1RQ3 - chains A and D of the 4 polymer chains in the assembly; structure by X-ray diffraction, 1.91 A resolution.

[Chain A]
Name: Hemoglobin alpha chain
From: Homo sapiens
UniProt: P69905 (HBA_HUMAN); numbering as in UniProt (aligned over 1-141)
Amino-acid sequence (141 residues; numbered 1 to 141; the number before each row is that of its first residue):
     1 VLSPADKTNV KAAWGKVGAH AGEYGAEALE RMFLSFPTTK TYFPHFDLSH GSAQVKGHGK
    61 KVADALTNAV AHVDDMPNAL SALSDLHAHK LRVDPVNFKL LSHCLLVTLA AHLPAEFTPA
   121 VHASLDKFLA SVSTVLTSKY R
Ion coordination: heme Fe near His87 (its only coordinating residue here)
Residues lining bound ligands: heme (HEM): Met32, Thr39, Tyr42, Phe43, His45, Phe46, His58, Lys61, Val62, Ala65, Leu66, Leu83, His87, Leu91, Val93, Asn97, Phe98, Leu101, Leu105, Val132, Leu136
UniProt features mapped onto this chain:
  - site: Lys61 (Not glycated)
  - natural variant: Asp6 (A6D: In J-Toronto; this construct carries the variant), Ala13 (A13D: In J-Paris 1/J-Aljezur), Glu27 (A27E: In Shenyang; this construct carries the variant), Lys61 (K61N: In Zambia; deletion: In Clinic), Asp64 (A64D: In Pontoise; this construct carries the variant), Asp75 (D75A: In Lille; D75G: In Chapel Hill; D75N: In G-Pest), Ala111 (A111D: In Petah Tikva)

[Chain D]
Name: Hemoglobin beta chain
From: Homo sapiens
UniProt: P68871 (HBB_HUMAN); residue numbers follow UniProt; this construct covers 1-146
Amino-acid sequence (146 residues; numbered 1 to 146; the number before each row is that of its first residue):
     1 VHLTPEEKSA VTALWGKVNV DEVGGEALGR LLVVYPWTQR FFESFGDLST PDAVMGNPKV
    61 KAHGKKVLGA FSDGLAHLDN LKGTFATLSE LHCDKLHVDP ENFRLLGNVL VCVLAHHFGK
   121 EFTPPVQAAY QKVVAGVANA LAHKYH
Ion coordination: heme Fe near His92 (its only coordinating residue here)
Residues lining bound ligands: heme (HEM): Leu31, Thr38, Phe41, Phe42, Phe45, His63, Lys66, Val67, Ala70, Phe71, Phe85, Leu88, Leu91, His92, Leu96, Val98, Asn102, Phe103, Leu106, Val137, Leu141
UniProt features mapped onto this chain:
  - natural variant: Leu3 (H3L: In Graz; this construct carries the variant), Glu7 (E7A: In G-Makassar; E7K: In Hb C; E7Q: In Machida; E7V: In SKCA), Lys8 (E8K: In G-Siriraj; this construct carries the variant), Val11 (A11V: In Iraq-Halabja; this construct carries the variant), Gly16 (W16G: In Randwick; this construct carries the variant), Val23 (E23V: In D-Granada; this construct carries the variant), Gly24 (V24G: In Miyashiro; this construct carries the variant), Gly25 (G25D: In Moscva; G25R: In Riverdale-Bronx; G25V: In Savannah), Leu32 (L32P: In Yokohama), Val33 (L33V: In Muscat; this construct carries the variant), Arg40 (Q40R: In Tianshui; this construct carries the variant), Phe42 (F42Y: In Mequon; deletion: In Bruxelles), 11 further natural variant entries in UniProt

[Interface between chain A and chain D]
Pairs across the interface (25; chain A residue first):
  Pro37(A) - His146(D)
  Thr38(A) - Pro100(D)
  Lys40(A) - His146(D)  hydrogen bond (side chain-backbone)
  Thr41(A) - His97(D)
  Thr41(A) - Asp99(D)
  Tyr42(A) - Arg40(D)
  Tyr42(A) - Asp99(D)  hydrogen bond
  Pro44(A) - His97(D)
  Leu91(A) - Arg40(D)  hydrogen bond (backbone-side chain)
  Arg92(A) - Trp37(D)
  Arg92(A) - Arg40(D)  hydrogen bond (backbone-side chain)
  Arg92(A) - Glu43(D)  salt bridge
  Asp94(A) - Trp37(D)  hydrogen bond
  Asp94(A) - Asp99(D)
  Asp94(A) - Glu101(D)
  Asp94(A) - Leu105(D)
  Pro95(A) - Trp37(D)
  Val96(A) - Glu101(D)
  Asn97(A) - Asp99(D)
  Tyr140(A) - Pro36(D)
  Tyr140(A) - Trp37(D)  hydrophobic
  Arg141(A) - Val34(D)  hydrogen bond (side chain-backbone)
  Arg141(A) - Tyr35(D)
  Arg141(A) - Pro36(D)
  Arg141(A) - Trp37(D)
Also at the interface, not in a pair above, chain D (15 interface residues in all): Gln39, Val98, Tyr145

[Summary]
14 residues of chain A and 15 residues of chain D are in contact; the contacts include 6 hydrogen bonds and 1
salt bridge. Polar pairs include Arg92(A)-Glu43(D), Lys40(A)-His146(D) and Tyr42(A)-Asp99(D). Ligands of chain
A: heme. Ligands of chain D: heme.
Here chain A is Hemoglobin alpha chain and chain D is Hemoglobin beta chain, both from Homo sapiens. Entry
1RQ3 (Crystallographic Analysis of the Interaction of Nitric Oxide with Quaternary-T Human Deoxyhemoglobin,
Deoxyhemoglobin) was determined by X-ray diffraction (same publication as 1RQA, 1RPS and 1RQ4).
